Entry 7Y0J (electron microscopy, 3.62 A resolution); this record covers chains M and B of the 12 polymer chains in the assembly.

Chain M:
Molecule: Erythrocyte membrane protein 2 variant TM284var1
From: Plasmodium falciparum
UniProt: I1X0L2 (I1X0L2_PLAFA); residues 1-2367 here = UniProt positions 1-2367
Sequence (2373 residues; row label = number of the first residue in the row):
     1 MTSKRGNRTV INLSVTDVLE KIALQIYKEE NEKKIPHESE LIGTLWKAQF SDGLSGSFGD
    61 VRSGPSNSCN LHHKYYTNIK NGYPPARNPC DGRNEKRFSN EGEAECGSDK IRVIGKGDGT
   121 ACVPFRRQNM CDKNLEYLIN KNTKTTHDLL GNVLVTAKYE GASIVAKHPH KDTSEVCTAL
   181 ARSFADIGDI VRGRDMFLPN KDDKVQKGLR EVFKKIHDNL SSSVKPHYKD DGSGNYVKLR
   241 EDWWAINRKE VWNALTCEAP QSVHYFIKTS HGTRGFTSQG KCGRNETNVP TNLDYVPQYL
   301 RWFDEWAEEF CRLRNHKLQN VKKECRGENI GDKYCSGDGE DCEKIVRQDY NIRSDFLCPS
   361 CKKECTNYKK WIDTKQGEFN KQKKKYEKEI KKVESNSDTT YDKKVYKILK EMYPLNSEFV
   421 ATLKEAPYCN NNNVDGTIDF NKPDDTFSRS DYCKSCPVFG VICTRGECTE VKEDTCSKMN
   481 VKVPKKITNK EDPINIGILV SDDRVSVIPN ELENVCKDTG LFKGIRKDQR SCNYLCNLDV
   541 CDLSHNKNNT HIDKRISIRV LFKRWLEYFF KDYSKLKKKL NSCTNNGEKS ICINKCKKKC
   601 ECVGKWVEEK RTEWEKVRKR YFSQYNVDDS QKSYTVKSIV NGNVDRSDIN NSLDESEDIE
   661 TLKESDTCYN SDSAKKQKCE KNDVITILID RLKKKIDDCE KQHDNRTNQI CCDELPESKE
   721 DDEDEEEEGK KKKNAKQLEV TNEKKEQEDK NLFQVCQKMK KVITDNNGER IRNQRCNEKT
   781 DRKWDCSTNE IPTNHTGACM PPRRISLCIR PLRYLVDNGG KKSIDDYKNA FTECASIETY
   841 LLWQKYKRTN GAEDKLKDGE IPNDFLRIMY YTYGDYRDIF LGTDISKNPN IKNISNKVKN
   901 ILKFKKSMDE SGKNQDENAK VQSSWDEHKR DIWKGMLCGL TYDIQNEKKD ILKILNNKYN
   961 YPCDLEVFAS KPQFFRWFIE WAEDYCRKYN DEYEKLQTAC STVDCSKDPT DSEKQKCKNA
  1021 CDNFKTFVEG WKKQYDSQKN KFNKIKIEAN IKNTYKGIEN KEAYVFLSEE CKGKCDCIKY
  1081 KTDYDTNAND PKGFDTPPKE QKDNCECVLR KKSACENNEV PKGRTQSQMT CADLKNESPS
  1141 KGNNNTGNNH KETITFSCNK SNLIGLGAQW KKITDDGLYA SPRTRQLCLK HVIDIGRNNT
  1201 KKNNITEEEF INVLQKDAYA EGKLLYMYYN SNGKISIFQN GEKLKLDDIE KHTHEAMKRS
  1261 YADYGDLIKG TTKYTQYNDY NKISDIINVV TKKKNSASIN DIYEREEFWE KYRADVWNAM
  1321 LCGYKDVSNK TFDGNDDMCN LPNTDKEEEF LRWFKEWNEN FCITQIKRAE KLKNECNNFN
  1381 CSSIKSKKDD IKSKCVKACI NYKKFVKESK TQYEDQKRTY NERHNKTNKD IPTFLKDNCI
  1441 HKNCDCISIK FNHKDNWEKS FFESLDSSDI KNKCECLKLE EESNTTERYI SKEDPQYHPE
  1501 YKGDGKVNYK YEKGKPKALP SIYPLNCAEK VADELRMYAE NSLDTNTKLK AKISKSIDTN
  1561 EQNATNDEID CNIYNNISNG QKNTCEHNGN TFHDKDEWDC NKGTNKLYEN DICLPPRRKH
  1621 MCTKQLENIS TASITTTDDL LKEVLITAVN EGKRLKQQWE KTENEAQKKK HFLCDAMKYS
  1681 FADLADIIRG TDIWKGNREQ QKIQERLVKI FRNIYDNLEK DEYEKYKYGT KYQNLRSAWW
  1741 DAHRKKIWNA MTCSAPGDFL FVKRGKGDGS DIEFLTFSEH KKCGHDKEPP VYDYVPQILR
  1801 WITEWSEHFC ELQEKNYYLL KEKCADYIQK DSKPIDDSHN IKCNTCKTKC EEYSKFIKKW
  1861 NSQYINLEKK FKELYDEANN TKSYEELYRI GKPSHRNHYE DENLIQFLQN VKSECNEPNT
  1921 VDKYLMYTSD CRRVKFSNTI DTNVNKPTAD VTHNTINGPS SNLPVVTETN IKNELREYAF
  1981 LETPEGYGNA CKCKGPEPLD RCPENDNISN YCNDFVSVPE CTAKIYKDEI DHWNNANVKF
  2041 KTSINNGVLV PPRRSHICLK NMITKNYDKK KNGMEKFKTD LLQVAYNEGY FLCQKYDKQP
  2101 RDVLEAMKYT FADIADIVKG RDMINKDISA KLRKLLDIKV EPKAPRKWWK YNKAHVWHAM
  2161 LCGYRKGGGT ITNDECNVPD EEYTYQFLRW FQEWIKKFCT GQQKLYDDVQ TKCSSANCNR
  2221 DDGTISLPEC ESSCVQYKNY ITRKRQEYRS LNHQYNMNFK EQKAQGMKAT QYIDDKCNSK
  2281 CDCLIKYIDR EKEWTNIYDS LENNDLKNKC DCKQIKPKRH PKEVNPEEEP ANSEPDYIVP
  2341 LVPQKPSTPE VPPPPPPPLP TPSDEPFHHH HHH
Unresolved in the structure: 1-1595, 1662-1670, 1756-1786, 1819-1844, 1875-1900, 1942-2373
Cystine bridges: C1600-C1613
Construct notes: expression tag (2368-2373)
Reported in the primary citation:
  - mutagenesis - E1705A/R1706A/K1709A, E1705A/R1706A/D1716A: decreased binding to Fcmu-J

Chain B:
Molecule: Immunoglobulin heavy constant mu
From: Homo sapiens
UniProt: P01871 (IGHM_HUMAN); residues 229-576 here correspond to UniProt positions 106-453 (UniProt number = residue number - 123)
Sequence (383 residues; each row starts with the number of its first residue):
   194 ASAWSHPQFE KGGGSGGGSG GSAWSHPQFE KIDTTIAELP PKVSVFVPPR DGFFGNPRKS
   254 KLICQATGFS PRQIQVSWLR EGKQVGSGVT TDQVQAEAKE SGPTTYKVTS TLTIKESDWL
   314 GQSMFTCRVD HRGLTFQQNA SSMCVPDQDT AIRVFAIPPS FASIFLTKST KLTCLVTDLT
   374 TYDSVTISWT RQNGEAVKTH TNISESHPNA TFSAVGEASI CEDDWNSGER FTCTVTHTDL
   434 PSPLKQTISR PKGVALHRPD VYLLPPAREQ LNLRESATIT CLVTGFSPAD VFVQWMQRGQ
   494 PLSPEKYVTS APMPEPQAPG RYFAHSILTV SEEEWNTGET YTCVVAHEAL PNRVTERTVD
   554 KSTGKPTLYN VSLVMSDTAG TCY
Unresolved in the structure: 194-344, 573-576
Cystine bridges: C367-C426, C474-C536
Covalently attached groups: N-acetylglucosamine (NAG) linked to N563
Construct notes: expression tag (194-228)

How chain M and chain B interact:
Pairs across the interface (20):
  E1609(M) with R467(B), salt bridge
  K1695(M) with T530(B)
  E1705(M) with R491(B), salt bridge
  K1727(M) with Q493(B); P494(B)
  Y1728(M) with L359(B); Q493(B); P494(B); L495(B)
  G1729(M) with Q493(B); P494(B), hydrogen bond (backbone-backbone); L495(B)
  T1730(M) with Q490(B); Q493(B); L495(B)
  K1731(M) with Q493(B), hydrogen bond (backbone-side chain)
  Y1732(M) with R491(B), hydrogen bond (side chain-backbone); G492(B), hydrogen bond (side chain-backbone); Q493(B), hydrogen bond (backbone-side chain)
  N1734(M) with Q493(B)
Other interface residues (no listed pair), chain M (15 interface residues in all): L1607, Y1608, Q1704, V1708, Y1726
Other interface residues (no listed pair), chain B (12 interface residues in all): S496, P497, E526
The authors on this interface:
  - specific contacts: E1705(M)-R491(B)
  - interface residues, chain M: Y1728(M)
  - interface residues, chain B: G492(B)

In short:
15 residues of chain M and 12 residues of chain B are in contact, with 5 hydrogen bonds and 2 salt bridges.
Polar pairs include E1609(M)-R467(B), E1705(M)-R491(B) and K1731(M)-Q493(B). The paper describes a contact
between E1705(M) and R491(B). The paper reports that E1705A/R1706A/K1709A and E1705A/R1706A/D1716A of chain M
reduce binding to Fcmu-J; interface residues Y1728(M) and G492(B).
Chain M is Erythrocyte membrane protein 2 variant TM284var1 (Plasmodium falciparum) and chain B is
Immunoglobulin heavy constant mu (Homo sapiens); the structure, Cryo-EM structure of human IgM-Fc in complex
with the J chain and the P. falciparum TM284VAR1, was determined by electron microscopy (same publication as
7Y0H, 7Y09 and 7YG2).
